8K26 - chains d and a of the 6 polymer chains in the assembly; structure by electron microscopy, 3.60 A resolution.

Chain d:
Protein: Cas1
Source organism: Vibrio phage ICP1_2004_A
UniProt: F1D5W0 (F1D5W0_9CAUD); numbering as in UniProt (aligned over 1-296)
Amino-acid sequence (296 residues; row label = number of the first residue in the row):
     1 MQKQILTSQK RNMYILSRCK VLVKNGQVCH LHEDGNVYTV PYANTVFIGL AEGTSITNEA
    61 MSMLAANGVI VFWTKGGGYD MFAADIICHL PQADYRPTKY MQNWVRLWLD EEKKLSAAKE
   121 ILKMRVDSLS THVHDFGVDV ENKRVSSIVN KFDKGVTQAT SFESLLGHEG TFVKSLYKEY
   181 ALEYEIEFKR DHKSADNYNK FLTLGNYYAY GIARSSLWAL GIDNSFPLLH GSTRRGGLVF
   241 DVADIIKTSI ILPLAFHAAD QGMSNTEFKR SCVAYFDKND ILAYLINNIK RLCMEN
Unresolved in the structure: 76-82

Chain a:
Protein: HD Cas3-type domain-containing protein
Source organism: Vibrio phage ICP1_2004_A
UniProt: F1D5V9 (F1D5V9_9CAUD); residues 1-84 here = UniProt positions 1-84
Amino-acid sequence (84 residues; each row starts with the number of its first residue):
     1 MFIRIKCFSK QPIAKKVSRE VSAYLEYTGN NTWEGHISGQ GVSNLQTKLI NVGKGVKVVC
    61 NYQDKVLFAI GNVAMSDTGS VPKY

Interface between chain d and chain a:
Contacting residue pairs (25; chain d residue first):
  Met-13(d) with Asp-77(a)
  Tyr-14(d) with Asp-77(a); Thr-78(a)
  Leu-16(d) with Asp-77(a)
  Gly-35(d) with Tyr-84(a), hydrogen bond (backbone-side chain)
  Asn-36(d) with Pro-82(a); Tyr-84(a)
  Val-37(d) with Pro-82(a); Lys-83(a), hydrogen bond (backbone-backbone); Tyr-84(a), hydrophobic
  Tyr-38(d) with Ser-76(a); Asp-77(a), hydrogen bond; Thr-78(a), hydrogen bond; Ser-80(a)
  Thr-39(d) with Lys-83(a)
  Thr-266(d) with Met-75(a); Ser-76(a); Asp-77(a)
  Glu-267(d) with Val-66(a); Met-75(a)
  Lys-269(d) with Asp-77(a)
  Arg-270(d) with Ser-76(a); Asp-77(a), hydrogen bond (backbone-backbone); Thr-78(a), hydrogen bond (side chain-backbone); Gly-79(a)
Other interface residues (no listed pair), chain d (13 interface residues in all): Tyr-208

Summary:
13 residues of chain d and 10 residues of chain a are in contact; the contacts include 6 hydrogen bonds. Polar
pairs include Gly-35(d)/Tyr-84(a), Tyr-38(d)/Asp-77(a) and Tyr-38(d)/Thr-78(a).
Here chain d is Cas1 and chain a is HD Cas3-type domain-containing protein, both from Vibrio phage
ICP1_2004_A. Entry 8K26 (Structure of Cas1-Cas2 complex) was determined by electron microscopy.
